PDB entry 6HCA | X-ray diffraction, 1.88 A resolution | chains A and B

== Chain A (and B) ==
Name: Glutamate receptor 2
From: Rattus norvegicus
Notes: chain B of this document is another copy of the same molecule, construct and numbering; everything in this record applies to it too
UniProtKB: P19491 (GRIA2_RAT); the construct has insertions or renumbered stretches relative to UniProt, so the offset changes along the chain: 3-117 = UniProt 413-527; 120-264 = UniProt 653-797
Sequence (264 residues; numbered 1 to 264; the number before each row is that of its first residue):
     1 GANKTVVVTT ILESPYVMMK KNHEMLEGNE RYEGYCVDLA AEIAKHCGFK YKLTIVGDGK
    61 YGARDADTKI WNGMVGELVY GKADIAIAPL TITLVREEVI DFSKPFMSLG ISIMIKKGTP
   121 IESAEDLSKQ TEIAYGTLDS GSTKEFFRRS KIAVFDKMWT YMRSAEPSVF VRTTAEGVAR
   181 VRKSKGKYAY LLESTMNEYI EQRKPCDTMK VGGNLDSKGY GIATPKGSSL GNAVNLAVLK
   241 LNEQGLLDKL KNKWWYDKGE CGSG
Not modelled in the structure: 1-3 (chain B: 1-3, 263-264)
Sequence notes: expression tag (1-2); linker (118-119)
Curated features (UniProtKB/Swiss-Prot):
  - binding site (L-glutamate): Pro89, Thr91, Arg96, Ser142, Thr143, Glu193
  - site: Arg64 (Interaction with the cone snail toxin Con-ikot-ikot), Ile121 (Crucial to convey clamshell closure to channel opening), Arg148 (Interaction with the cone snail toxin Con-ikot-ikot), Lys240 (Interaction with the cone snail toxin Con-ikot-ikot)
  - glycosylation: Asn3 (N-linked (GlcNAc...) asparagine)
  - modified residue (Phosphoserine): Ser150, Ser184
Disulfide bonds: Cys206-Cys261
Residues lining bound ligands: FXW (6,6'-(ethane-1,2-diyl)bis(4-cyclopropyl-3,4-dihydro-2H-1,2,4-benzothiadiazine 1,1-dioxide)): Ile92, Lys104, Pro105, Phe106, Met107, Ser108, Ser217, Lys218, Gly219, Leu239, Asn242, Leu247

== Interface between chain A and chain B ==
Pairs across the interface - 29 pairs, chain A then chain B:
  Ile92(A) - Leu239(B)  hydrophobic
  Thr93(A) - Leu239(B)
  Thr93(A) - Glu243(B)
  Leu94(A) - Leu236(B)
  Leu94(A) - Lys240(B)
  Leu94(A) - Glu243(B)  hydrogen bond (backbone-side chain)
  Glu97(A) - Lys104(B)  salt bridge
  Glu97(A) - Asn235(B)  hydrogen bond
  Glu97(A) - Leu236(B)
  Glu97(A) - Leu239(B)
  Glu98(A) - Leu236(B)
  Phe102(A) - Lys104(B)  hydrogen bond (backbone-side chain)
  Ser103(A) - Lys104(B)
  Lys104(A) - Glu97(B)  salt bridge
  Lys104(A) - Phe102(B)  hydrogen bond (side chain-backbone)
  Lys104(A) - Ser103(B)
  Arg149(A) - Glu243(B)
  Ser217(A) - Asn242(B)  hydrogen bond (backbone-side chain)
  Asn235(A) - Glu97(B)  hydrogen bond
  Leu236(A) - Leu94(B)
  Leu236(A) - Glu97(B)
  Leu236(A) - Glu98(B)
  Leu239(A) - Ile92(B)  hydrophobic
  Leu239(A) - Thr93(B)
  Leu239(A) - Glu97(B)
  Lys240(A) - Leu94(B)
  Asn242(A) - Ser217(B)  hydrogen bond (side chain-backbone)
  Glu243(A) - Thr93(B)
  Glu243(A) - Leu94(B)  hydrogen bond (side chain-backbone)
Interface residues without a listed pair, chain A (20 interface residues in all): Pro105, Leu215, Asp216, Asp248
Interface residues without a listed pair, chain B (20 interface residues in all): Pro105, Leu215, Asp216, Gln244, Asp248

== Overview ==
The chain A/chain B interface involves 20 residues from each chain, with 8 hydrogen bonds and 2 salt bridges.
Polar pairs include Glu97(A)-Lys104(B), Leu94(A)-Glu243(B) and Glu97(A)-Asn235(B). Ligands of chain A:
compound FXW. UniProt lists 6 L-glutamate-binding residues on chain A.
Chain A and chain B are both Glutamate receptor 2 (Rattus norvegicus); the structure, Structure of GLUA2
ligand-binding domain (S1S1J) in complex with positive allosteric modulator TDPAM02 at 1.8 A ..., was
determined by X-ray diffraction together with 6HC9, 6HCB, 6HCC and 6HCH from the same study.
